PDB entry 8SF1 | X-ray diffraction, 1.70 A resolution | chain A

Chain A:
Name: Carbonic anhydrase 2
From: Homo sapiens
Notes: EC 4.2.1.1
Reference sequence: P00918 (CAH2_HUMAN); the author numbering skips numbers that UniProt does not, so the offset changes along the chain: 1-126 = UniProt 1-126; 128-261 = UniProt 127-260
Sequence (260 residues; numbered 1 to 261; 1 number in that range is skipped by the numbering (no residue carries it; nothing is unmodelled there); the number before each row is that of its first residue):
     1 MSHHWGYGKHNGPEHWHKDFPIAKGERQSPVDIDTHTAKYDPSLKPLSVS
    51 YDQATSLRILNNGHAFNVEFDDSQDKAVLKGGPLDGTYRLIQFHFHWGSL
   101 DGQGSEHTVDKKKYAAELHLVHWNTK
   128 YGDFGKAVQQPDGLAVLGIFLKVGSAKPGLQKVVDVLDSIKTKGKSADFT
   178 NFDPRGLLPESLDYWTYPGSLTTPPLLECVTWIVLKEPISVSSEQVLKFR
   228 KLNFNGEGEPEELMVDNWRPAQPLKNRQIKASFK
Disordered / not traced: 1-3
Swiss-Prot annotation at these positions:
  - active site: His-64 (Proton donor/acceptor)
  - binding site (Zn(2+)): His-94, His-96, His-119
  - binding site (substrate): Thr-199, Thr-200
  - site: Tyr-7 (Fine-tunes the proton-transfer properties of H-64), Asn-62 (Fine-tunes the proton-transfer properties of H-64), Asn-67 (Fine-tunes the proton-transfer properties of H-64), Gln-92 (Involved in the binding of some activators, including histamine and L-histidine)
  - modified residue: Ser-2 (N-acetylserine), Ser-166 (Phosphoserine), Ser-173 (Phosphoserine)
Ion coordination: Zn2+: His-94, His-96, His-119
Reported in the primary citation:
  - Zn2+ coordination: His-94, His-96, His-119

In short:
His-94, His-96 and His-119 form the Zn2+ site. Curated annotation (UniProt) lists active-site residue His-64,
3 Zn2+-binding residues and substrate-binding residues Thr-199 and Thr-200. The paper reports Zn2+
coordination by His-94, His-96 and His-119.
Chain A is Carbonic anhydrase 2 (Homo sapiens); the structure, Carbonic anhydrase II XFEL radiation damage RT,
was determined by X-ray diffraction, deposited together with 8SD1, 8SD6, 8SD7, 8SD8 and 8SD9.
